Entry 1DKT (X-ray diffraction, 2.90 A resolution); this record covers chains A and B.

Chain A (and B):
Molecule: Cyclin dependent kinase subunit, type 1
Organism: Homo sapiens
Notes: chain B of this document is another copy of the same molecule, construct and numbering; everything in this record applies to it too
Reference sequence: P61024 (CKS1_HUMAN); numbering as in UniProt (aligned over 1-79)
Amino-acid sequence (79 residues; numbered 1 to 79; the number before each row is that of its first residue):
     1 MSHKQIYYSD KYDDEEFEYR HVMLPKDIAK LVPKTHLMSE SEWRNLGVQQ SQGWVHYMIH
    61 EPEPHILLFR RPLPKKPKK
Not modelled in the structure: 1-4, 77-79 (chain B: 1-4, 76-79)
Residues lining bound ligands: meta vanadate (V7O): K11, R20, Q50, S51, W54, R71

Interface between chain A and chain B:
Pairs across the interface (21):
  I6(A) - S9(B)
  I6(A) - D10(B)
  Y7(A) - Y7(B)  hydrophobic
  Y7(A) - Y8(B)
  Y7(A) - S9(B)
  Y7(A) - H21(B)  hydrogen bond
  Y7(A) - M23(B)
  Y8(A) - Y7(B)
  Y8(A) - Y8(B)  hydrogen bond (backbone-backbone)
  Y8(A) - D10(B)  hydrogen bond
  S9(A) - I6(B)
  S9(A) - Y7(B)
  S9(A) - Y8(B)
  D10(A) - I6(B)
  D10(A) - Y8(B)  hydrogen bond
  D10(A) - Q49(B)
  H21(A) - Q5(B)
  H21(A) - Y7(B)  hydrogen bond
  M23(A) - Y7(B)
  G47(A) - D10(B)
  Q49(A) - D10(B)  hydrogen bond
Interface residues without a listed pair, chain B (10 interface residues in all): G47

Overview:
9 residues of chain A face 10 of chain B across their interface, with 6 hydrogen bonds. Among the polar pairs
are Y7(A)-H21(B), Y8(A)-D10(B) and Q49(A)-D10(B). Ligands of chain A: meta vanadate.
Chain A and chain B are both Cyclin dependent kinase subunit, type 1 (Homo sapiens); the structure, CKSHS1:
human cyclin dependent kinase subunit, type 1 complex with metavanadate, was determined by X-ray diffraction,
deposited together with 1DKS.
